PDB entry 5C11 | X-ray diffraction, 2.80 A resolution | chains A and B

# Chain A
Name: Lysine-specific demethylase 5A
From: Homo sapiens
Notes: EC 1.14.11.-; fragment: PHD finger domain
UniProtKB: P29375 (KDM5A_HUMAN); residues 2-52 here correspond to UniProt positions 1609-1659 (UniProt number = residue number + 1607)
Sequence (52 residues; row label = number of the first residue in the row):
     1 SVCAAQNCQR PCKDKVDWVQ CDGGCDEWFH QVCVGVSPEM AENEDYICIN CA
Differences from the reference sequence: expression tag (1)
Disulfides: Cys12 forms a disulfide with the same residue of a neighbouring copy of this chain
Metal / ion sites: Zn2+ site 1: Cys3, Cys8, His30, Cys33; Zn2+ site 2: Cys21, Cys25, Cys48, Cys51

# Chain B
Name: H3 peptide
Sequence (10 residues; row label = number of the first residue in the row):
     1 ARTXQTARKS
Disordered / not traced: 8-10
Modified positions: 4WQ ((2S)-2-amino-7,7-dimethyloctanoic acid) at position 4

# How chain A and chain B interact
Pairs across the interface (25; chain A residue first):
  Lys15(A) with Gln5(B); Thr6(B), hydrogen bond (backbone-backbone); Ala7(B)
  Val16(A) with 4WQ_4(B); Gln5(B); Thr6(B), hydrogen bond (backbone-backbone)
  Asp17(A) with 4WQ_4(B); Gln5(B), hydrogen bond
  Trp18(A) with Thr3(B); 4WQ_4(B), hydrogen bond (backbone-backbone); Thr6(B), hydrogen bond
  Val19(A) with Arg2(B)
  Gln20(A) with Ala1(B); Arg2(B), hydrogen bond (backbone-backbone)
  Cys21(A) with Arg2(B), hydrogen bond (backbone-side chain)
  Asp22(A) with Ala1(B); Arg2(B), salt bridge
  Asp26(A) with Arg2(B), salt bridge
  Trp28(A) with Arg2(B); Thr3(B); 4WQ_4(B)
  Ala41(A) with Ala1(B), hydrogen bond (backbone-backbone); Thr3(B)
  Glu44(A) with Ala1(B), hydrogen bond (backbone-backbone)
  Tyr46(A) with Ala1(B)
Interface residues without a listed pair, chain A (16 interface residues in all): Gln31, Glu42, Asp45

# Summary
The interface between chain A and chain B involves 16 residues on one side and 7 on the other; the contacts
include 9 hydrogen bonds and 2 salt bridges. Polar pairs include Asp22(A)-Arg2(B), Asp26(A)-Arg2(B) and
Asp17(A)-Gln5(B). Cys3(A), Cys8(A), His30(A) and Cys33(A) coordinate Zn2+ site 1.
Chain A is Lysine-specific demethylase 5A (Homo sapiens) and chain B is H3 peptide; the structure, Crystal
Structure of Jarid1a PHD finger bound to histone H3C4me3 peptide, was determined by X-ray diffraction.
